1IZL - chains L and N of the 28 polymer chains in the assembly; structure by X-ray diffraction, 3.70 A resolution.

# Chain L
Protein: Photosystem II: Subunit PsbB
From: Thermosynechococcus elongatus
Chain sequence (472 residues; each row starts with the number of its first residue; note: 38 numbers in that range are skipped by the numbering (no residue carries them; nothing is unmodelled there); X marks 106 residues of unknown identity (built as UNK)):
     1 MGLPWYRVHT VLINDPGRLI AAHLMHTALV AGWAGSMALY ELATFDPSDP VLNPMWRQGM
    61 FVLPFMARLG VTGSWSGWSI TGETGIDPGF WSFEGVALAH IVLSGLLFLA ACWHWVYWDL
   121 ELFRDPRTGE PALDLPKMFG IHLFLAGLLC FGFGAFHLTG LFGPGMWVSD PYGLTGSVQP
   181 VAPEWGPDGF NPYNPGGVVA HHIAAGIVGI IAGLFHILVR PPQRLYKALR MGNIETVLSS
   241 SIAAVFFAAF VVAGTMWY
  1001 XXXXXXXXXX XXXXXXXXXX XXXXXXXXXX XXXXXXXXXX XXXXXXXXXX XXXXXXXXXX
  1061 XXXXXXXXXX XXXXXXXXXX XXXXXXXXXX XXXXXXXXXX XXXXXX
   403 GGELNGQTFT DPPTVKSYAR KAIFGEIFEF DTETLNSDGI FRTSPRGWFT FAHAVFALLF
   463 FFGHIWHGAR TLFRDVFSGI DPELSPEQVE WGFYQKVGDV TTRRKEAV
Unresolved in the structure: 78-82, 126-129, 172-178, 479-510
Residues lining bound ligands:
  - chlorophyll a (CLA), molecule 1: H9, L461, F464, G465, W468
  - chlorophyll a (CLA), molecule 2: V11, A22, W115
  - chlorophyll a (CLA), molecule 3: L12, R18, A22, H23, H26, I234, V237, L238, S241
  - chlorophyll a (CLA), molecule 4: L19, I20, H23, L24, M138, I141, H142, L145
  - chlorophyll a (CLA), molecule 5: I20, L24, L106, A110, H114
  - chlorophyll a (CLA), molecule 6: T27, V30, A31, F61, P64, F65
  - chlorophyll a (CLA), molecule 7: A34, A248, A249, V252
  - chlorophyll a (CLA), molecule 8: G59, M60, S446, W450, F451, UNK_1050
  - chlorophyll a (CLA), molecule 9: R68, L69, G152, A155, F156
  - chlorophyll a (CLA), molecule 10: P136, F139, H142, V237, S240, S241, A243, A244
  - chlorophyll a (CLA), molecule 11: F139, V208, I211, A212
  - chlorophyll a (CLA), molecule 12: A146, L149, C150, Y193, H201
  - chlorophyll a (CLA), molecule 13: V198, V199, A200, A204, A205, V208, V251

# Chain N
Protein: Photosystem II: Subunit PsbD
From: Thermosynechococcus elongatus
Chain sequence (352 residues; row label = number of the first residue in the row):
     1 MTIAIGRAPA ERGWFDILDD WLKRDRFVFV GWSGILLFPC AYLALGGWLT GTTFVTSWYT
    61 HGLASSYLEG CNFLTVAVST PANSMGHSLL LLWGPEAQGD FTRWCQLGGL WTFIALHGAF
   121 GLIGFMLRQF EIARLVGVRP YNAIAFSAPI AVFVSVFLIY PLGQSSWFFA PSFGVAAIFR
   181 FLLFFQGFHN WTLNPFHMMG VAGVLGGALL CAIHGATVEN TLFQDGEGAS TFRAFNPTQA
   241 EETYSMVTAN RFWSQIFGIA FSNKRWLHFF MLFVPVTGLW MSAIGVVGLA LNLRSYDFIS
   301 QEIRAAEDPE FETFYTKNLL LNEGIRAWMA PQDQPHENFV FPEEVLPRGN AL
Unresolved in the structure: 1-33, 81-95, 164-168, 222-243
Residues lining bound ligands:
  - chlorophyll a (CLA), molecule 1: P39, W104, F113, H117
  - chlorophyll a (CLA), molecule 2: V152, F173, F184, F185, G187, F188, G200, V201
  - chlorophyll a (CLA), molecule 3: F173, A176, R180
  - chlorophyll a (CLA), molecule 4: H197, M198, V201, A202
  - pheophytin a (PHO), molecule 1: I144, A145, A148, P149, G278, S282
  - pheophytin a (PHO), molecule 2: L205, A208, L209, A212, I213
  - PLA (2-[(3-hydroxy-2-methyl-5-phosphonooxymethyl-pyridin-4-ylmethyl)-amino]-2-methyl-succinic acid): I213, H214, T217, F257, K264
From the paper describing this entry:
  - binding site for chlorophyll a: H117, H197

# How chain L and chain N interact
Residue-residue contacts - 3 pairs, chain L then chain N:
  G449(L) - S295(N)
  T452(L) - R294(N)
  F463(L) - F146(N)
Other interface residues (no listed pair), chain L (9 interface residues in all): G441, R448, A456, F464, I467, A471
Other interface residues (no listed pair), chain N (11 interface residues in all): R139, A143, V287, A290, E302, E344, V345, L346

# Summary
9 residues of chain L and 11 residues of chain N are in contact. Ligands of chain L: 13 copies of chlorophyll
a. Chain N binds pheophytin a, 4 copies of chlorophyll a and compound PLA. The paper reports a binding site
for chlorophyll a at H117(N) and H197(N).
Here chain L is Photosystem II: Subunit PsbB and chain N is Photosystem II: Subunit PsbD, both from
Thermosynechococcus elongatus. Entry 1IZL (Crystal Structure of Photosystem II) was determined by X-ray
diffraction.
